4O3A - chain A; structure by X-ray diffraction, 1.80 A resolution.

== Chain A ==
Molecule: Glutamate receptor 2
Organism: Rattus norvegicus
Notes: fragment: Ligand binding domain and
Reference sequence: P19491 (GRIA2_RAT); the construct has insertions or renumbered stretches relative to UniProt, so the offset changes along the chain: 3-117 = UniProt 413-527; 120-263 = UniProt 653-796
Sequence (263 residues; numbered 1 to 263; the number before each row is that of its first residue):
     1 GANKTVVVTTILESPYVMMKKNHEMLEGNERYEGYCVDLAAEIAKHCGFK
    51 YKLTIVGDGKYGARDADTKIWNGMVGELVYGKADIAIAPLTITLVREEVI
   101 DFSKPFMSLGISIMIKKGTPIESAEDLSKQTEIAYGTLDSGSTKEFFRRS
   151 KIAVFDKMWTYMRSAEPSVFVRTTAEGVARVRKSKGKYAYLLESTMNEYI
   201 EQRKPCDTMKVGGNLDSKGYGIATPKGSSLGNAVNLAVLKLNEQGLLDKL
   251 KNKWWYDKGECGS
Not modelled in the structure: 262-263
Cystine bridges: Cys206-Cys261
Differences from the reference sequence: expression tag (1-2); linker (118-119)
Bound ions: Zn2+ site 1: His23, Glu30 (together with acetate ion) (shared with 1 residue of chain C); Zn2+ site 2: Glu42, His46; Zn2+ site 3 near Asp156 (its only coordinating residue here); Zn2+ site 4: Glu166 (shared with 2 residues of chain B)
Residues lining bound ligands: aspartic acid (ASP): Tyr61, Pro89, Leu90, Thr91, Arg96, Leu138, Gly141, Ser142, Thr143, Glu193, Tyr220
UniProt features mapped onto this chain:
  - binding site (L-glutamate): Pro89, Thr91, Arg96, Ser142, Thr143, Glu193
  - site: Arg64 (Interaction with the cone snail toxin Con-ikot-ikot), Ile121 (Crucial to convey clamshell closure to channel opening), Arg148 (Interaction with the cone snail toxin Con-ikot-ikot), Lys240 (Interaction with the cone snail toxin Con-ikot-ikot)
  - glycosylation: Asn3 (N-linked (GlcNAc...) asparagine)
  - modified residue (Phosphoserine): Ser150, Ser184

== Overview ==
Ligands of chain A: aspartic acid. His23 and Glu30 coordinate Zn2+ site 1. Glu42 and His46 form the Zn2+ site
2. Curated annotation (UniProt) lists 6 L-glutamate-binding residues.
Chain A is Glutamate receptor 2 (Rattus norvegicus); the structure, Crystal structure of the glua2
ligand-binding domain in complex with L-aspartate at 1.80 a resolution, was determined by X-ray diffraction
together with 4O3B and 4O3C from the same study.
